5YKI - chains A and C; structure by X-ray diffraction, 2.25 A resolution.

Chain A:
Protein: Pumilio homolog 1
Organism: Homo sapiens
UniProtKB: Q14671 (PUM1_HUMAN); the construct lacks a stretch of the UniProt sequence and is renumbered around it, so the offset changes along the chain: 1-128 = UniProt 828-955; 129-243 = UniProt 1028-1142; 244-392 = UniProt 1004-1152
Chain sequence (415 residues; numbered -22 to 392; the number before each row is that of its first residue; numbers below 1 keep their minus sign (Met-22 is residue -22)):
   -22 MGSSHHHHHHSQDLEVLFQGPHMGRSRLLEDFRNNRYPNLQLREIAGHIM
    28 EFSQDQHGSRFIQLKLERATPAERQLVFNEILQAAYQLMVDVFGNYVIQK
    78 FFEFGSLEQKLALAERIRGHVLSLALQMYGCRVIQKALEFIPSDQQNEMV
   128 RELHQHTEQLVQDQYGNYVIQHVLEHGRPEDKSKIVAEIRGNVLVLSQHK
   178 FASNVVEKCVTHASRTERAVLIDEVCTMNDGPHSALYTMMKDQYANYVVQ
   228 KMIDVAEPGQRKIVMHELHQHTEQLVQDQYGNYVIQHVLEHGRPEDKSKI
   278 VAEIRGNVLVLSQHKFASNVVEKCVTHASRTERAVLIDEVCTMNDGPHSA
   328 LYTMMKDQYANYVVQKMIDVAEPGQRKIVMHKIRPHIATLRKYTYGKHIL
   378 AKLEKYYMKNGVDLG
Unresolved in the structure: -22 to 0, 384-392
Construct notes: expression tag (-22 to 0)
Swiss-Prot annotation at these positions:
  - region: Ser36 to Gln40 (Adenine-nucleotide binding in RNA target), Asn72 to Gln76 (Uracil-nucleotide binding in RNA target), Cys108 to Gln112 (Adenine-nucleotide binding in RNA target), Asn144 to Gln148 (Uracil-nucleotide binding in RNA target), Ser180 to Glu184 (Guanine-nucleotide binding in RNA target), Asn223 to Gln227 (Uracil-nucleotide binding in RNA target)

Chain C:
Molecule: 9-nt RNA strand
Sequence (9 nucleotides; row label = number of the first residue in the row):
     1 UGUUGUAUA

How chain A and chain C interact:
Pairs across the interface - 53 pairs, chain A then chain C:
  Gln33(A) with A9(C), hydrogen bond to the phosphate
  Arg37(A) with A9(C), hydrogen bond to the sugar
  Gln40(A) with A9(C), hydrogen bond to the base
  Val69(A) with U8(C), sugar contact
  Phe70(A) with A9(C), sugar contact
  Asn72(A) with U8(C), hydrogen bond to the base
  Tyr73(A) with U8(C), hydrogen bond to the base; A9(C), stacking on the base
  Gln76(A) with U8(C), base contact
  Tyr106(A) with U8(C), base contact
  Cys108(A) with A7(C), base contact
  Arg109(A) with A7(C), sugar contact; U8(C), salt bridge to the phosphate
  Gln112(A) with A7(C), hydrogen bond to the base
  Gln141(A) with U6(C), base contact
  Asn144(A) with U6(C), hydrogen bond to the base
  Tyr145(A) with U6(C), hydrogen bond to the base; A7(C), stacking on the base
  Gln148(A) with U6(C), hydrogen bond to the base
  Lys177(A) with G5(C), hydrogen bond to the sugar; U6(C), salt bridge to the phosphate
  Phe178(A) with U6(C), base contact
  Ser180(A) with G5(C), hydrogen bond to the base
  Asn181(A) with G5(C), hydrogen bond to the base; U6(C), hydrogen bond to the base
  Glu184(A) with G5(C), hydrogen bond to the base
  Gln220(A) with U4(C), base contact
  Tyr221(A) with G5(C), sugar contact
  Asn223(A) with U4(C), hydrogen bond to the base
  Tyr224(A) with U4(C), hydrogen bond to the base; G5(C), stacking on the base
  Gln227(A) with U4(C), base contact
  Gln256(A) with U3(C), base contact
  Tyr257(A) with U4(C), base contact
  Asn259(A) with U3(C), hydrogen bond to the base
  Tyr260(A) with U3(C), hydrogen bond to the base; U4(C), stacking on the base
  Gln263(A) with U3(C), hydrogen bond to the base
  Lys292(A) with G2(C), hydrogen bond to the sugar; U3(C), salt bridge to the phosphate
  Phe293(A) with U3(C), base contact
  Ser295(A) with G2(C), hydrogen bond to the base
  Asn296(A) with G2(C), base contact; U3(C), hydrogen bond to the base
  Glu299(A) with G2(C), hydrogen bond to the base
  Gln335(A) with U1(C), base contact
  Tyr336(A) with G2(C), sugar contact
  Asn338(A) with U1(C), hydrogen bond to the base
  Tyr339(A) with U1(C), hydrogen bond to the base; G2(C), stacking on the base
  Gln342(A) with U1(C), hydrogen bond to the base
  Tyr372(A) with U1(C), base contact
  His375(A) with U1(C), stacking on the base
Also at the interface, not in a pair above, chain A (44 interface residues in all): Ser36

In short:
The interface between chain A and chain C involves 44 residues on one side and 9 on the other, with 26
hydrogen bonds, 3 salt bridges and 6 aromatic stacking contacts. Among the polar pairs are Gln40(A)-A9(C),
Asn72(A)-U8(C) and Tyr73(A)-U8(C).
Chain A is Pumilio homolog 1 (Homo sapiens) and chain C is a 9-nt RNA strand; the structure, Crystal structure
of the engineered nine-repeat PUF domain in complex with cognate 9nt-RNA, was determined by X-ray diffraction,
deposited together with 5YKH.
